8SP0 - chains A and H of the 8 polymer chains in the assembly; structure by electron microscopy, 3.33 A resolution.

Chain A:
Name: Tir-apaz
Organism: Maribacter polysiphoniae
UniProt: A0A316E683 (A0A316E683_9FLAO); numbering as in UniProt (aligned over 2-452)
Sequence (451 residues; each row starts with the number of its first residue):
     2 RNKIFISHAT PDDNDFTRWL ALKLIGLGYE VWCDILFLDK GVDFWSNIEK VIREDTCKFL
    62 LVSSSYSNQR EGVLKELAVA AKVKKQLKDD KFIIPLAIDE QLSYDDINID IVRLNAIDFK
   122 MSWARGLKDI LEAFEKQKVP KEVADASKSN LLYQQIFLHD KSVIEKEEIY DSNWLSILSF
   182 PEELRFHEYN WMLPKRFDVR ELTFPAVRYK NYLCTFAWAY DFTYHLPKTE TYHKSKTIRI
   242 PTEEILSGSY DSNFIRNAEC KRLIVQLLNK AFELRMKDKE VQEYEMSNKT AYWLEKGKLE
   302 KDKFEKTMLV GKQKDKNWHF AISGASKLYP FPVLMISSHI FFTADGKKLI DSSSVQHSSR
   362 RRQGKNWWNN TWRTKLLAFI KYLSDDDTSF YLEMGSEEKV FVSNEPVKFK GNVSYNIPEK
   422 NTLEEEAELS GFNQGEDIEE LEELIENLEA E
Disordered / not traced: 421-452
From the paper describing this entry:
  - mutagenesis - G42R/D44R, D106R/D111R/V113R, V113R: abolished catalytic activity

Chain H:
Molecule: target DNA
Sequence (25 nucleotides; each row starts with the number of its first residue):
     1 CAACTAATAG ATTAGAGCCG TCAAT
Disordered / not traced: 1-3, 24-25

Interface between chain A and chain H:
Pairs across the interface - 16 pairs, chain A then chain H:
  Arg201(A) with DT8(H), salt bridge to the phosphate; DA9(H), salt bridge to the phosphate
  Arg263(A) with DA9(H), hydrogen bond to the base; DG10(H), hydrogen bond to the sugar
  Gln267(A) with DA9(H), sugar contact; DG10(H), sugar contact
  Asn270(A) with DG10(H), hydrogen bond to the phosphate
  His358(A) with DG17(H), hydrogen bond to the base; DC18(H), base contact; DC19(H), sugar contact
  Ser359(A) with DC19(H), phosphate contact
  Arg362(A) with DC19(H), sugar contact; DG20(H), sugar contact
  Arg363(A) with DG20(H), phosphate contact
  Lys366(A) with DT21(H), phosphate contact; DA23(H), base contact
Interface residues without a listed pair, chain A (12 interface residues in all): Val266, Ser327, Lys328
Interface residues without a listed pair, chain H (10 interface residues in all): DA11

Summary:
The interface between chain A and chain H involves 12 residues on one side and 10 on the other, with 4
hydrogen bonds and 2 salt bridges. Polar pairs include Arg263(A)-DA9(H), His358(A)-DG17(H) and
Arg263(A)-DG10(H). The paper reports that G42R/D44R, D106R/D111R/V113R and V113R of chain A abolish catalytic
activity.
Here chain A is Tir-apaz (Maribacter polysiphoniae) and chain H is target DNA. Entry 8SP0 (Symmetric dimer of
MapSPARTA bound with gRNA/tDNA hybrid) was determined by electron microscopy together with 8FEX, 8FFI, 8SP3,
8SPO and 8SQU from the same study.
